Entry 4BPG (X-ray diffraction, 2.20 A resolution); this record covers chains A and B.

Chain A (and B):
Name: D-alanine--poly(phosphoribitol) ligase subunit 2
Source organism: Bacillus subtilis
Notes: EC 6.1.1.13; chain B of this document is another copy of the same molecule, construct and numbering; everything in this record applies to it too
Reference sequence: P39579 (DLTC_BACSU); residue numbers follow UniProt; this construct covers 1-78
Amino-acid sequence (86 residues; row label = number of the first residue in the row):
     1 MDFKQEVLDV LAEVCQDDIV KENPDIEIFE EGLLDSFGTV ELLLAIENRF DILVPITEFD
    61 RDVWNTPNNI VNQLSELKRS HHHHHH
Unresolved in the structure: 81-86 (chain B: 80-86)
Sequence notes: expression tag (79-86)
Modified / non-standard residues: Ser36 (phosphoserine; SEP)
UniProt features mapped onto this chain:
  - modified residue: Ser36 (O-(pantetheine 4'-phosphoryl)serine)
From the paper describing this entry:
  - post-translational modification sites: Ser36
  - contacts within the chain: Phe29-Arg61, Ser36-Arg61

Chain A / chain B interface:
Pairs across the interface (24):
  Glu13(A) - Glu13(B)
  Glu13(A) - Arg49(B)  hydrogen bond (backbone-side chain)
  Val14(A) - Arg49(B)
  Gln16(A) - Arg49(B)
  Phe37(A) - Leu44(B)
  Phe37(A) - Asn48(B)  hydrogen bond (backbone-side chain)
  Gly38(A) - Asn48(B)
  Val40(A) - Leu44(B)  hydrophobic
  Glu41(A) - Leu44(B)
  Glu41(A) - Ala45(B)
  Glu41(A) - Asn48(B)  hydrogen bond
  Glu41(A) - Arg49(B)  salt bridge
  Leu44(A) - Val40(B)  hydrophobic
  Leu44(A) - Glu41(B)
  Ala45(A) - Glu41(B)
  Glu47(A) - Phe37(B)
  Asn48(A) - Gln16(B)
  Asn48(A) - Phe37(B)  hydrogen bond (side chain-backbone)
  Asn48(A) - Gly38(B)
  Asn48(A) - Glu41(B)  hydrogen bond
  Arg49(A) - Glu13(B)  hydrogen bond (side chain-backbone)
  Arg49(A) - Val14(B)
  Arg49(A) - Gln16(B)
  Arg49(A) - Glu41(B)  salt bridge
Interface residues without a listed pair, chain B (12 interface residues in all): Glu47

Overview:
Chain A and chain B each contribute 12 residues to their interface; the contacts include 6 hydrogen bonds and
2 salt bridges. Polar pairs include Glu41(A)-Arg49(B), Glu13(A)-Arg49(B) and Phe37(A)-Asn48(B). The paper
reports a modification site at Ser36(A); contacts within the chain involving Phe29(A), Arg61(A) and Ser36(A).
Both chains are D-alanine--poly(phosphoribitol) ligase subunit 2 (Bacillus subtilis). Entry 4BPG (Crystal
structure of Bacillus subtilis DltC) was determined by X-ray diffraction together with 4BPF and 4BPH from the
same study.
